7X6L - chains C and E of the 12 polymer chains in the assembly; structure by electron microscopy, 3.70 A resolution.

# Chain C
Name: Hemagglutinin
Organism: Influenza A virus (A/Hong Kong/1/1968(H3N2))
UniProt: Q91MA7 (HEMA_I68A4); residues 1-329 here correspond to UniProt positions 17-345 (UniProt number = residue number + 16)
Chain sequence (329 residues; numbered 1 to 329; the number before each row is that of its first residue):
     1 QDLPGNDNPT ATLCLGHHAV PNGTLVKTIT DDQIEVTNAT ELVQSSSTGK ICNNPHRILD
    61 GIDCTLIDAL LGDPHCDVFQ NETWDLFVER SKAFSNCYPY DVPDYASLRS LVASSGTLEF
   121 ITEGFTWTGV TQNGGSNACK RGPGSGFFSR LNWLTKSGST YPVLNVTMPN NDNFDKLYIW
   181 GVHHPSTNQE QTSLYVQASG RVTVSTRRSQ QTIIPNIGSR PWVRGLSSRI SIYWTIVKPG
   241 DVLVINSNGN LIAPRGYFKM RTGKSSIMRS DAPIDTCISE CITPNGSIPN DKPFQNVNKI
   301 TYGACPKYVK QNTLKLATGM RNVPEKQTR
Unresolved in the structure: 1-8, 328-329
Disulfide bonds: Cys-52/Cys-277, Cys-64/Cys-76, Cys-97/Cys-139, Cys-281/Cys-305
Sequence notes: conflict Pro-9 (Ser25 in Q91MA7)
UniProt features mapped onto this chain:
  - site: Arg-329 (Cleavage)
  - glycosylation (N-linked (GlcNAc...) asparagine): Asn-8, Asn-22, Asn-38, Asn-81, Asn-165, Asn-285

# Chain E
Name: Hemagglutinin
Organism: Influenza A virus
UniProt: A0A6M3YUT7 (A0A6M3YUT7_9INFA); residues 1-176 here correspond to UniProt positions 346-521 (UniProt number = residue number + 345)
Chain sequence (176 residues; row label = number of the first residue in the row):
     1 GLFGAIAGFI ENGWEGMIDG WYGFRHQNSE GTGQAADLKS TQAAIDQING KLNRVIEKTN
    61 EKFHQIEKEF SEVEGRIQDL EKYVEDTKID LWSYNAELLV ALENQHTIDL TDSEMNKLFE
   121 KTRRQLRENA EDMGNGCFKI YHKCDNACIE SIRNGTYDHD VYRDEALNNR FQIKGV
Unresolved in the structure: 1-6, 8, 173-176
Disulfide bonds: Cys-144/Cys-148
Reported in the primary citation:
  - mutagenesis - D19A, W21A: unchanged binding to 28-12
  - mutagenesis - N49A: decreased binding to 28-12

# Interface between chain C and chain E
Cross-chain cystine bridges: Cys-14(C)/Cys-137(E)
Residue-residue contacts - 119 pairs, chain C then chain E:
  Pro-9(C) / His-142(E)
  Pro-9(C) / Lys-143(E)
  Thr-10(C) / Ile-140(E)
  Thr-10(C) / His-142(E)  hydrogen bond (backbone-backbone)
  Ala-11(C) / Gln-27(E)
  Ala-11(C) / Ile-140(E)  hydrogen bond (backbone-backbone)
  Ala-11(C) / Cys-144(E)  hydrophobic
  Thr-12(C) / Arg-25(E)
  Thr-12(C) / His-26(E)
  Thr-12(C) / Gln-27(E)  hydrogen bond (backbone-backbone)
  Thr-12(C) / Phe-138(E)
  Leu-13(C) / Phe-24(E)  hydrophobic
  Leu-13(C) / Cys-137(E)
  Leu-13(C) / Phe-138(E)  hydrogen bond (backbone-backbone)
  Leu-13(C) / Ile-140(E)  hydrophobic
  Leu-13(C) / Ile-149(E)  hydrophobic
  Leu-13(C) / Ile-152(E)  hydrophobic
  Cys-14(C) / Trp-14(E)  hydrophobic
  Cys-14(C) / Gly-23(E)
  Cys-14(C) / Phe-24(E)
  Cys-14(C) / Arg-25(E)
  Cys-14(C) / Gly-136(E)
  Cys-14(C) / Cys-137(E)  disulfide
  Leu-15(C) / Ile-10(E)
  Leu-15(C) / Phe-24(E)  hydrophobic
  Leu-15(C) / Leu-118(E)
  Leu-15(C) / Phe-119(E)  hydrophobic
  Leu-15(C) / Thr-122(E)
  Leu-15(C) / Gly-136(E)  hydrogen bond (backbone-backbone)
  Leu-15(C) / Phe-138(E)  hydrophobic
  Gly-16(C) / Tyr-22(E)
  Gly-16(C) / Gly-23(E)
  Gly-16(C) / Met-115(E)
  His-17(C) / Gly-13(E)
  His-17(C) / Trp-14(E)  hydrogen bond (backbone-backbone)
  His-17(C) / Trp-21(E)
  His-18(C) / Trp-14(E)
  His-18(C) / Glu-15(E)
  His-18(C) / Met-17(E)  hydrogen bond (side chain-backbone)
  His-18(C) / Ile-18(E)
  His-18(C) / Gly-20(E)
  His-18(C) / Trp-21(E)  hydrogen bond (backbone-backbone)
  Ala-19(C) / Trp-14(E)  hydrogen bond (backbone-backbone)
  Ala-19(C) / Glu-15(E)
  Val-26(C) / Asn-104(E)
  Lys-27(C) / Glu-97(E)  salt bridge
  Lys-27(C) / Val-100(E)
  Lys-27(C) / Ala-101(E)
  Lys-27(C) / Asn-104(E)  hydrogen bond (backbone-side chain)
  Thr-28(C) / Ala-101(E)
  Thr-28(C) / Gln-105(E)  hydrogen bond
  Ile-29(C) / Ala-101(E)  hydrogen bond (backbone-backbone)
  Ile-29(C) / Gln-105(E)
  Thr-30(C) / Gln-105(E)  hydrogen bond
  Ile-34(C) / Ile-108(E)  hydrophobic
  Thr-37(C) / Trp-21(E)
  Leu-42(C) / Ile-56(E)  hydrophobic
  Leu-42(C) / Val-100(E)  hydrophobic
  His-56(C) / Lys-62(E)
  Ala-106(C) / Glu-67(E)
  Arg-109(C) / Glu-67(E)  salt bridge
  Ser-110(C) / His-64(E)
  Ser-110(C) / Glu-67(E)  hydrogen bond
  Ser-114(C) / His-64(E)  hydrogen bond
  Lys-264(C) / Lys-62(E)
  Ser-265(C) / His-64(E)
  Ser-266(C) / His-64(E)
  Ser-266(C) / Gln-65(E)
  Asn-290(C) / Ile-56(E)
  Asn-290(C) / Asn-60(E)
  Asp-291(C) / Ile-56(E)
  Pro-293(C) / Val-55(E)
  Pro-293(C) / Ile-56(E)
  Phe-294(C) / Ala-96(E)  hydrophobic
  Asn-298(C) / Glu-69(E)
  Lys-299(C) / Gln-65(E)
  Lys-299(C) / Lys-68(E)  hydrogen bond (backbone-side chain)
  Lys-299(C) / Glu-69(E)  salt bridge
  Lys-299(C) / Ile-89(E)
  Ile-300(C) / Lys-68(E)
  Thr-301(C) / Gln-65(E)  hydrogen bond
  Gly-303(C) / Glu-61(E)
  Gly-303(C) / Lys-62(E)
  Ala-304(C) / Asn-60(E)
  Cys-305(C) / Asn-60(E)
  Lys-307(C) / Thr-59(E)  hydrogen bond (side chain-backbone)
  Lys-307(C) / Trp-92(E)
  Tyr-308(C) / Ile-89(E)  hydrophobic
  Tyr-308(C) / Trp-92(E)
  Val-309(C) / Trp-92(E)
  Val-309(C) / Ser-93(E)
  Lys-310(C) / Ile-89(E)
  Lys-310(C) / Asp-90(E)  salt bridge
  Lys-310(C) / Ser-93(E)  hydrogen bond (backbone-side chain)
  Gln-311(C) / Glu-97(E)
  Leu-314(C) / Ala-96(E)  hydrophobic
  Lys-315(C) / Asn-104(E)  hydrogen bond (backbone-side chain)
  Leu-316(C) / Leu-52(E)  hydrophobic
  Leu-316(C) / Val-100(E)  hydrophobic
  Leu-316(C) / Glu-103(E)
  Leu-316(C) / Asn-104(E)
  Ala-317(C) / Asn-104(E)  hydrogen bond (backbone-side chain)
  Ala-317(C) / Thr-107(E)
  Thr-318(C) / Trp-21(E)
  Thr-318(C) / Ile-48(E)
  Gly-319(C) / Trp-21(E)
  Gly-319(C) / Thr-107(E)
  Met-320(C) / Trp-21(E)  hydrophobic
  Met-320(C) / Thr-111(E)
  Arg-321(C) / Ala-7(E)
  Val-323(C) / Glu-11(E)
  Val-323(C) / Asn-12(E)
  Val-323(C) / Gly-13(E)
  Pro-324(C) / Asn-12(E)
  Glu-325(C) / Asn-12(E)
  Glu-325(C) / Gly-13(E)
  Glu-325(C) / Trp-14(E)
  Glu-325(C) / Glu-15(E)  hydrogen bond (side chain-backbone)
  Lys-326(C) / Glu-11(E)  salt bridge
Also at the interface, not in a pair above, chain C (61 interface residues in all): Pro-21, Asn-38, Asp-104, Arg-269, Lys-292, Pro-306
Also at the interface, not in a pair above, chain E (65 interface residues in all): Phe-63, Ser-71, Ile-77, Glu-85, Leu-102, Lys-139, Tyr-141, Glu-165

# Summary
Chain C and chain E form an interface of 61 and 65 residues respectively, with 1 disulfide bond, 22 hydrogen
bonds and 5 salt bridges. Among the polar pairs are Lys-27(C)/Glu-97(E), Arg-109(C)/Glu-67(E) and
Lys-299(C)/Glu-69(E). From the paper: N49A of chain E reduces binding to 28-12; D19A and W21A of chain E leave
binding to 28-12 unchanged.
Here chain C is Hemagglutinin (Influenza A virus (A/Hong Kong/1/1968(H3N2))) and chain E is Hemagglutinin
(Influenza A virus). Entry 7X6L (Cryo-EM structure of H3 hemagglutinin from A/HongKong/01/1968 in complex with
a neutralizing antibody 28-12) was determined by electron microscopy.
